Entry 9KHY (electron microscopy, 3.40 A resolution); this record covers chains a and g of the 30 polymer chains in the assembly.

[Chain a (and g)]
Protein: Tail sheath protein
Organism: Escherichia phage Mu
Notes: chain g of this document is another copy of the same molecule, construct and numbering; everything in this record applies to it too
Reference sequence: P79678 (TSP_BPMU); numbering as in UniProt (aligned over 1-495)
Sequence (495 residues; each row starts with the number of its first residue):
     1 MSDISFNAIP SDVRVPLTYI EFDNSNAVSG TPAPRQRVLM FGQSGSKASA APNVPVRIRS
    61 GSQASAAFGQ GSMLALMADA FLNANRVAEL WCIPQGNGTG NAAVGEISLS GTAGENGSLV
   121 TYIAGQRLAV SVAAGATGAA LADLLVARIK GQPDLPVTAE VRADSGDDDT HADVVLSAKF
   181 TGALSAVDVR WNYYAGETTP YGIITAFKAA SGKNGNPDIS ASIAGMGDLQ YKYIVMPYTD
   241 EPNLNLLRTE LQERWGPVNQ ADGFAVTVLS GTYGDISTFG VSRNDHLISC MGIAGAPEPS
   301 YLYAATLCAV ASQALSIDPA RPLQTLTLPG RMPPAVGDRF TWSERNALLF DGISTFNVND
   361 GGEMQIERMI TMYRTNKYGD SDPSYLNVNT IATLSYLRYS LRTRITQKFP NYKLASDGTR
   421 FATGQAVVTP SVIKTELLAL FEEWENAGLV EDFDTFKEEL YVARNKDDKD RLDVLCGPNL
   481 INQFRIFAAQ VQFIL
Not modelled in the structure: 1

[How chain a and chain g interact]
Residue-residue contacts (36):
  Ser2(a) with Asn465(g); Lys466(g)
  Asp3(a) with Tyr461(g), hydrogen bond; Lys466(g), salt bridge
  Ile4(a) with Tyr461(g), hydrophobic; Asp473(g); Val474(g); Leu475(g)
  Phe6(a) with Arg471(g); Asp473(g)
  Ala8(a) with Val258(g)
  Ile9(a) with Pro257(g), hydrophobic
  Thr18(a) with Gln260(g), hydrogen bond (backbone-side chain); Arg402(g); Ile405(g); Thr406(g)
  Tyr19(a) with Pro257(g); Gln260(g)
  Ile20(a) with Pro257(g); Arg398(g), hydrogen bond (backbone-side chain); Leu401(g), hydrophobic; Arg402(g)
  Glu21(a) with Pro257(g)
  Phe22(a) with Trp255(g), hydrophobic; Tyr385(g); Leu394(g); Arg398(g)
  Asn24(a) with Asp382(g); Ser384(g), hydrogen bond
  Ala27(a) with Leu475(g)
  Ser29(a) with Tyr461(g)
  Thr31(a) with Tyr461(g)
  Gln70(a) with Tyr378(g); Asp380(g)
  Arg86(a) with Glu459(g), salt bridge
  Pro153(a) with Asp380(g)
Also at the interface, not in a pair above, chain a (23 interface residues in all): Asn7, Pro10, Ser11, Ala66, Gly151
Also at the interface, not in a pair above, chain g (25 interface residues in all): Glu458, Asp468

[Summary]
The interface between chain a and chain g involves 23 residues on one side and 25 on the other; the contacts
include 4 hydrogen bonds and 2 salt bridges. Polar pairs include Asp3(a)-Lys466(g), Arg86(a)-Glu459(g) and
Asp3(a)-Tyr461(g).
Both chains are Tail sheath protein (Escherichia phage Mu). Entry 9KHY (Terminator and trunk structure of
Escherichia phage Mu) was determined by electron microscopy (same publication as 9LJ8, 9JOD, 9KHX, 9KI1 and
9KNU).
